PDB entry 4KFM | X-ray diffraction, 3.45 A resolution | chains A and B of the 3 polymer chains in the assembly

[Chain A]
Molecule: G protein-activated inward rectifier potassium channel 2
Source organism: Mus musculus
Reference sequence: Q8C4T8 (Q8C4T8_MOUSE); numbering as in UniProt (aligned over 52-380)
Sequence (340 residues; each row starts with the number of its first residue):
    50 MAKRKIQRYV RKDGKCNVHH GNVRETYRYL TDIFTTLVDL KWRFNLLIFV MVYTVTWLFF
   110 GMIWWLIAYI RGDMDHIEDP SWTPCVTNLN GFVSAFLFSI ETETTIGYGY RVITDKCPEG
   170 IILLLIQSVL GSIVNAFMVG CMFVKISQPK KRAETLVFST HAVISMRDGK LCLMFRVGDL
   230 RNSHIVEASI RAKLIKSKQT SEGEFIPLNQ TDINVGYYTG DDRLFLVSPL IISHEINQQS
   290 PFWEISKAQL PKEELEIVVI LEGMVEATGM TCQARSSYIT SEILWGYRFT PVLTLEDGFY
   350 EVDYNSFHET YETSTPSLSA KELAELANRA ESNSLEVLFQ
Not modelled in the structure: 50-54, 383-389
Disulfide bonds: Cys134-Cys166
Sequence notes: expression tag (50-51, 381-389)
From the paper describing this entry:
  - conformationally variable residues (order/disorder transition): Phe192
  - mutagenesis - R201A: decreased expression

[Chain B]
Molecule: Guanine nucleotide-binding protein G(I)/G(S)/G(T) subunit beta-1
Source organism: Homo sapiens
Reference sequence: P62873 (GBB1_HUMAN); residue numbers follow UniProt; this construct covers 1-340
Sequence (340 residues; numbered 1 to 340; the number before each row is that of its first residue):
     1 MSELDQLRQE AEQLKNQIRD ARKACADATL SQITNNIDPV GRIQMRTRRT LRGHLAKIYA
    61 MHWGTDSRLL VSASQDGKLI IWDSYTTNKV HAIPLRSSWV MTCAYAPSGN YVACGGLDNI
   121 CSIYNLKTRE GNVRVSRELA GHTGYLSCCR FLDDNQIVTS SGDTTCALWD IETGQQTTTF
   181 TGHTGDVMSL SLAPDTRLFV SGACDASAKL WDVREGMCRQ TFTGHESDIN AICFFPNGNA
   241 FATGSDDATC RLFDLRADQE LMTYSHDNII CGITSVSFSK SGRLLLAGYD DFNCNVWDAL
   301 KADRAGVLAG HDNRVSCLGV TDDGMAVATG SWDSFLKIWN
Not modelled in the structure: 1
UniProt features mapped onto this chain:
  - modified residue: Ser2 (N-acetylserine), His266 (Phosphohistidine)

[Interface between chain A and chain B]
Residue-residue contacts (11; chain A residue first):
  Gln248(A) with Gln75(B), hydrogen bond; Ser98(B), hydrogen bond; Trp99(B)
  Thr249(A) with Trp99(B)
  Ser250(A) with Trp99(B)
  Gly252(A) with Ser98(B), hydrogen bond (backbone-side chain); Trp99(B)
  Phe254(A) with Leu55(B); Ala56(B), hydrophobic; Gln75(B); Asp76(B)
Other interface residues (no listed pair), chain A (7 interface residues in all): Glu251, Pro256
From the paper, about this interface:
  - residue pairs: Gln248(A)-Gln75(B), Gln248(A)-Ser98(B), Gln248(A)-Trp99(B)
  - interface residues, chain A: Gln248(A), Phe254(A)

[Overview]
The interface between chain A and chain B involves 7 residues on one side and 6 on the other, with 3 hydrogen
bonds. Among the polar pairs are Gln248(A)-Gln75(B), Gln248(A)-Ser98(B) and Gly252(A)-Ser98(B). The paper
describes contacts between Gln248(A) and Gln75(B), Gln248(A) and Ser98(B) and Gln248(A) and Trp99(B). From the
paper: R201A of chain A reduces expression; interface residues Gln248(A) and Phe254(A).
Chain A is G protein-activated inward rectifier potassium channel 2 (Mus musculus) and chain B is Guanine
nucleotide-binding protein G(I)/G(S)/G(T) subunit beta-1 (Homo sapiens); the structure, Crystal structure of
the G protein-gated inward rectifier K+ channel GIRK2 (Kir3.2) in complex with the ..., was determined by
X-ray diffraction.
